Entry 6V3E (electron microscopy, 4.40 A resolution (low resolution: residue-level contacts below are approximate; hydrogen-bond / salt-bridge calls are withheld)); this record covers chains sN1 and e of the 20 polymer chains in the assembly.

[Chain sN1]
Molecule: 16s Ribosomal RNA
Organism: Acinetobacter baumannii
Sequence (1544 nucleotides; numbered 1 to 1544; the number before each row is that of its first residue):
     1 UUUAACUGAA GAGUUUGAUC AUGGCUCAGA UUGAACGCUG GCGGCAGGCU UAACACAUGC
    61 AAGUCGAGCG GGGGAAGGUA GCUUGCUACC GGACCUAGCG GCGGACGGGU GAGUAAUGCU
   121 UAGGAAUCUG CCUAUUAGUG GGGGACAACA UCUCGAAAGG GAUGCUAAUA CCGCAUACGU
   181 CCUACGGGAG AAAGCAGGGG AUCUUCGGAC CUUGCGCUAA UAGAUGAGCC UAAGUCGGAU
   241 UAGCUAGUUG GUGGGGUAAA GGCCUACCAA GGCGACGAUC UGUAGCGGGU CUGAGAGGAU
   301 GAUCCGCCAC ACUGGGACUG AGACACGGCC CAGACUCCUA CGGGAGGCAG CAGUGGGGAA
   361 UAUUGGACAA UGGGGGGAAC CCUGAUCCAG CCAUGCCGCG UGUGUGAAGA AGGCCUUAUG
   421 GUUGUAAAGC ACUUUAAGCG AGGAGGAGGC UACUCUAGUU AAUACCUAGG GAUAGUGGAC
   481 GUUACUCGCA GAAUAAGCAC CGGCUAACUC UGUGCCAGCA GCCGCGGUAA UACAGAGGGU
   541 GCGAGCGUUA AUCGGAUUUA CUGGGCGUAA AGCGUGCGUA GGCGGCUUAU UAAGUCGGAU
   601 GUGAAAUCCC CGAGCUUAAC UUGGGAAUUG CAUUCGAUAC UGGUGAGCUA GAGUAUGGGA
   661 GAGGAUGGUA GAAUUCCAGG UGUAGCGGUG AAAUGCGUAG AGAUCUGGAG GAAUACCGAU
   721 GGCGAAGGCA GCCAUCUGGC CUAAUACUGA CGCUGAGGUA CGAAAGCAUG GGGAGCAAAC
   781 AGGAUUAGAU ACCCUGGUAG UCCAUGCCGU AAACGAUGUC UACUAGCCGU UGGGGCCUUU
   841 GAGGCUUUAG UGGCGCAGCU AACGCGAUAA GUAGACCGCC UGGGGAGUAC GGUCGCAAGA
   901 CUAAAACUCA AAUGAAUUGA CGGGGGCCCG CACAAGCGGU GGAGCAUGUG GUUUAAUUCG
   961 AUGXAACGCG AAGAACCUUA CCUGGCCUUG ACAUACUAGA AACUUUCCAG AGAUGGAUUG
  1021 GUGCCUUCGG GAAUCUAGAU ACAGGUGCUG CAUGGCUGUC GUCAGCUCGU GUCGUGAGAU
  1081 GUUGGGUUAA GUCCCGCAAC GAGCGCAACC CUUUUCCUUA CUUGCCAGCA UUUCGGAUGG
  1141 GAACUUUAAG GAUACUGCCA GUGACAAACU GGAGGAAGGC GGGGACGACG UCAAGUCAUC
  1201 AUGGCCCUUA CGGCCAGGGC UACACACGUG CUACAAUGGU CGGUACAAAG GGUUGCUACA
  1261 CAGCGAUGUG AUGCUAAUCU CAAAAAGCCG AUCGUAGUCC GGAUUGGAGU CUGCAACUCG
  1321 ACUCCAUGAA GUCGGAAUCG CUAGUAAUCG CGGAUCAGAA UGCCGCGGUG AAUACGUUCC
  1381 CGGGCCUUGU ACACACCGCC CGUCACACCA UGGGAGUUUG UUGCACCAGA AGUAGCUAGC
  1441 CUAACUGCAA AGAGGGCGGU UACCACGGUG UGGCCGAUGA CUGGGGUGAA GUCGUAACAA
  1501 GGUAGCCGUA GGGGAACCUG CGGCUGGAUC ACCUCCUUAA CGAA
Not modelled in the structure: 1-2, 1531-1544
Modified / non-standard residues: PSU (pseudouridine-5'-monophosphate) at position 513, 7MG (7N-methyl-8-hydroguanosine-5'-monophosphate) at position 524, 2MG (2N-methylguanosine-5'-monophosphate) at position 963, 5MC (5-methylcytidine-5'-monophosphate) at position 964, 2MG (2N-methylguanosine-5'-monophosphate) at position 1204, 4OC (4n,o2'-methylcytidine-5'-monophosphate) at position 1399, UR3 (3-methyluridine-5'-monophoshate) at position 1495, MA6 (6N-dimethyladenosine-5'-monophoshate) at position 1515, MA6 (6N-dimethyladenosine-5'-monophoshate) at position 1516
Covalent attachments: covalent link PSU_513-A530

[Chain e]
Protein: 30S ribosomal protein S5
Organism: Acinetobacter baumannii (strain AB0057)
UniProt: B7IA22 (RS5_ACIB5); residue numbers follow UniProt; this construct covers 1-165
Amino-acid sequence (165 residues; each row starts with the number of its first residue):
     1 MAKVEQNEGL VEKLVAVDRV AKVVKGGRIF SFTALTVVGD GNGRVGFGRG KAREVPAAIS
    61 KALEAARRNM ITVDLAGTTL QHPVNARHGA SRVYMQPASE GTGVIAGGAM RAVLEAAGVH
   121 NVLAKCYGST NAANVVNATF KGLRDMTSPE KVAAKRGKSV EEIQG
Not modelled in the structure: 1-9, 165

[Interface between chain sN1 and chain e]
Residue-residue contacts (60; chain sN1 residue first):
  G8(sN1) - Ser99(e)
  G8(sN1) - Leu123(e)
  A9(sN1) - Tyr94(e)
  A9(sN1) - Leu123(e)
  A9(sN1) - Ala124(e)
  A10(sN1) - Ile105(e)
  A10(sN1) - Ala106(e)
  A10(sN1) - Gly107(e)
  A10(sN1) - Ala124(e)
  A10(sN1) - Lys125(e)
  G11(sN1) - Lys125(e)
  G11(sN1) - Cys126(e)
  A12(sN1) - Thr130(e)
  G17(sN1) - Ala21(e)
  G17(sN1) - Val23(e)
  G17(sN1) - Arg28(e)
  A18(sN1) - Val20(e)
  A18(sN1) - Ala21(e)
  U19(sN1) - Asp18(e)
  C20(sN1) - Asn131(e)
  A21(sN1) - Ala90(e)
  A21(sN1) - Ser129(e)
  A21(sN1) - Asn131(e)
  A21(sN1) - Asn134(e)
  U22(sN1) - Ser129(e)
  U557(sN1) - Arg92(e)
  U557(sN1) - Tyr127(e)
  U860(sN1) - Arg87(e)
  A861(sN1) - Arg87(e)
  A861(sN1) - Gly89(e)
  U918(sN1) - Lys22(e)
  U918(sN1) - Val23(e)
  G919(sN1) - Val23(e)
  G919(sN1) - Val24(e)
  G919(sN1) - Lys25(e)
  A920(sN1) - Lys25(e)
  U1067(sN1) - Arg53(e)
  C1068(sN1) - Arg53(e)
  G1069(sN1) - Lys61(e)
  U1070(sN1) - Lys61(e)
  G1071(sN1) - Arg68(e)
  U1072(sN1) - Arg68(e)
  U1075(sN1) - His88(e)
  U1075(sN1) - Asn131(e)
  U1075(sN1) - Ala133(e)
  U1075(sN1) - Asn137(e)
  G1076(sN1) - Arg49(e)
  A1077(sN1) - Val20(e)
  A1077(sN1) - Thr33(e)
  A1077(sN1) - Arg49(e)
  G1078(sN1) - Val20(e)
  G1078(sN1) - Ser31(e)
  G1078(sN1) - Lys51(e)
  A1079(sN1) - Lys22(e)
  A1393(sN1) - Val23(e)
  A1393(sN1) - Arg28(e)
  C1394(sN1) - Arg28(e)
  A1395(sN1) - Val23(e)
  A1395(sN1) - Val24(e)
  A1395(sN1) - Gly27(e)
Also at the interface, not in a pair above, chain sN1 (34 interface residues in all): U7, G555, G1074
Also at the interface, not in a pair above, chain e (43 interface residues in all): Gly26, Gln96, Ala98, Val104, Arg111, Gly128

[Overview]
The interface between chain sN1 and chain e involves 34 residues on one side and 43 on the other.
Chain sN1 is 16s Ribosomal RNA (Acinetobacter baumannii) and chain e is 30S ribosomal protein S5
(Acinetobacter baumannii (strain AB0057)); the structure, Cryo-EM structure of the Acinetobacter baumannii
Ribosome: 30S subunit, was determined by electron microscopy.
